8XS9 - chains A and D of the 4 polymer chains in the assembly; structure by X-ray diffraction, 2.80 A resolution.

== Chain A ==
Protein: Aryl hydrocarbon receptor nuclear translocator
Source organism: Homo sapiens
UniProt: P27540 (ARNT_HUMAN); residue numbers follow UniProt; this construct covers 85-465
Amino-acid sequence (382 residues; numbered 84 to 465; the number before each row is that of its first residue):
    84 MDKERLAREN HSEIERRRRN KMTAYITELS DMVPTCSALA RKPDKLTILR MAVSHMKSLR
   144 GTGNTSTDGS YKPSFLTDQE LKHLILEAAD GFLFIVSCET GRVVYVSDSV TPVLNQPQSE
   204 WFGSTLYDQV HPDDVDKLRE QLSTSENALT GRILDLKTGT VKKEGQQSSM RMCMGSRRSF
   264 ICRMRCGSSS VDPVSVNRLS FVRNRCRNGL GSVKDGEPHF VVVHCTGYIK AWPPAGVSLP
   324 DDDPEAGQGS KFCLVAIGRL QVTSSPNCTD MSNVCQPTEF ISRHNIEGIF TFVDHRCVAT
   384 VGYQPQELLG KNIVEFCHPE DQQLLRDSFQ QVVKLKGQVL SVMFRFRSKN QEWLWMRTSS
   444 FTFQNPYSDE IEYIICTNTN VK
Unresolved in the structure: 122-124, 144-155, 228-258, 270-299, 345-359, 465
Differences from the reference sequence: initiating methionine (84)
UniProt features mapped onto this chain:
  - region: Leu-167 to Ala-171 (Mediates the transcription activity and dimerization of the AHR:ARNT complex)

== Chain D ==
Molecule: DNAR
Sequence (21 nucleotides; row label = number of the first residue in the row):
     1 GCTTGTCACG CGATGCCCGA T

== Chain A / chain D interface ==
Residue-residue contacts (6):
  His-94(A) / DT6(D)  hydrogen bond to the base
  Ile-97(A) / DG5(D)  phosphate contact
  Glu-98(A) / DC7(D)  hydrogen bond to the base
  Glu-98(A) / DA8(D)  base contact
  Arg-101(A) / DT6(D)  salt bridge to the phosphate
  Arg-101(A) / DC7(D)  base contact
Also at the interface, not in a pair above, chain D (5 interface residues in all): DT4

== In short ==
4 residues of chain A face 5 of chain D across their interface, with 2 hydrogen bonds and 1 salt bridge. Among
the polar pairs are His-94(A)/DT6(D), Glu-98(A)/DC7(D) and Arg-101(A)/DT6(D).
Chain A is Aryl hydrocarbon receptor nuclear translocator (Homo sapiens) and chain D is DNAR; the structure,
Crystal structure of the DNA-bound AHR-ARNT heterodimer in complex with beta-Naphthoflavone, was determined by
X-ray diffraction together with 8XS6, 8XS7, 8XS8, 8XSA and 8XSB from the same study.
